4UD7 - chains C and H; structure by X-ray diffraction, 1.60 A resolution.

[Chain C]
Name: MDM2
From: Homo sapiens
Notes: EC 6.3.2.-; fragment: p53 binding domain
Reference sequence: Q00987 (MDM2_HUMAN); residues 17-125 here = UniProt positions 17-125
Sequence (114 residues; row label = number of the first residue in the row):
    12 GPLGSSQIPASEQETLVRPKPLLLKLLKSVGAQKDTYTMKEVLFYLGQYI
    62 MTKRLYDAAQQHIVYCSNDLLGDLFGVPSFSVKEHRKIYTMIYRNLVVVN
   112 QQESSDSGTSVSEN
Disordered / not traced: 12-16, 113-125
Sequence notes: expression tag (12-16); engineered mutation A69 (Glu in Q00987), A70 (Lys in Q00987)

[Chain H]
Name: Ys-02
Sequence (16 residues; numbered 16 to 31; the number before each row is that of its first residue):
    16 XTSFXEYWXLLPENYX
Disordered / not traced: 28-31
Covalently attached groups: covalent link 2JN_20-2JN_24
Modified positions: ACE (acetyl group) at position 16, 2JN (2-methyl-D-norleucine) at position 20, 2JN (2-methyl-D-norleucine) at position 24, NH2 (amino group) at position 31
From the paper describing this entry:
  - mutagenesis - P27S: unchanged binding to MDM2 (chain C)

[Interface between chain C and chain H]
Contacting residue pairs (27; chain C residue first):
  Q24(C) - P27(H)  hydrogen bond (side chain-backbone)
  L54(C) - W23(H)  hydrogen bond (backbone-side chain)
  L54(C) - L26(H)  hydrophobic
  L54(C) - P27(H)  hydrophobic
  F55(C) - 2JN_24(H)
  L57(C) - W23(H)  hydrophobic
  G58(C) - F19(H)
  G58(C) - W23(H)
  I61(C) - F19(H)  hydrophobic
  I61(C) - W23(H)  hydrophobic
  M62(C) - F19(H)  hydrophobic
  M62(C) - 2JN_20(H)
  Y67(C) - F19(H)  hydrophobic
  Q72(C) - T17(H)
  Q72(C) - S18(H)
  Q72(C) - F19(H)  hydrogen bond (side chain-backbone)
  Q72(C) - Y22(H)
  H73(C) - Y22(H)
  V75(C) - F19(H)  hydrophobic
  F91(C) - W23(H)  hydrophobic
  V93(C) - F19(H)  hydrophobic
  V93(C) - Y22(H)
  V93(C) - W23(H)  hydrophobic
  K94(C) - Y22(H)
  H96(C) - L26(H)
  Y100(C) - L26(H)  hydrogen bond (side chain-backbone)
  Y100(C) - P27(H)
Interface residues without a listed pair, chain C (18 interface residues in all): K51, I99
Interface residues without a listed pair, chain H (10 interface residues in all): L25
Interface features reported in the paper:
  - hot spots on chain H (mutagenesis) - Y30A, Y30DEL: decreased binding to MDM2 (chain C)

[Overview]
Chain C and chain H form an interface of 18 and 10 residues respectively, with 4 hydrogen bonds. Polar pairs
include Q24(C)-P27(H), L54(C)-W23(H) and Q72(C)-F19(H). From the paper: Y30A and Y30DEL of chain H reduce
binding to MDM2 (chain C); P27S of chain H leaves binding to MDM2 (chain C) unchanged.
Here chain C is MDM2 (Homo sapiens) and chain H is Ys-02. Entry 4UD7 (Structure of the stapled peptide YS-02
bound to MDM2) was determined by X-ray diffraction (same publication as 4UE1).
